PDB entry 9D3I | electron microscopy, 3.11 A resolution | chains G and P of the 10 polymer chains in the assembly

== Chain G ==
Molecule: Probable proteasome subunit alpha type-7
From: Saccharomyces cerevisiae
UniProt: P21242 (PSA7_YEAST); numbering as in UniProt (aligned over 1-288)
Amino-acid sequence (288 residues; each row starts with the number of its first residue):
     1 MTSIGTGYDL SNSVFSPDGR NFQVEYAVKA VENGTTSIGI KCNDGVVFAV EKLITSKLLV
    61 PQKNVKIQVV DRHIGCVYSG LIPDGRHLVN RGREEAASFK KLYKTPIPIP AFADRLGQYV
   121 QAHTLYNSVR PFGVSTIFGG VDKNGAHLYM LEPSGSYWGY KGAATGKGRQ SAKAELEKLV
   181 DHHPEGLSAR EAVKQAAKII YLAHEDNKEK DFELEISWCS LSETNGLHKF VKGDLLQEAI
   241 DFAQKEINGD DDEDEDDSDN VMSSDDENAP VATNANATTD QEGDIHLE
Disordered / not traced: 1-13, 249-288
Curated features (UniProtKB/Swiss-Prot):
  - modified residue: T2 (N-acetylthreonine)

== Chain P ==
Molecule: Proteasome maturation factor UMP1
From: Saccharomyces cerevisiae
UniProt: P38293 (UMP1_YEAST); residue numbers follow UniProt; this construct covers 1-148
Amino-acid sequence (200 residues; numbered 1 to 200; the number before each row is that of its first residue):
     1 MNIVPQDTFK SQVSTDQDKS VLSSAVPSLP DTLRQQEGGA VPLSTQLNDR HPLESTLKNW
    61 ETTQRQRQME QYRQIFGIAE PMKRTMEMEI VNRTDFNPLS TNGSIHRDIL LNKECSIDWE
   121 DVYPGTGLQA STMVGDDVHS KIEKQLGIGR RIPGLINPWK RRWKKNFIAV SAANRFKKIS
   181 SSGALDYDIP TTASENLYFQ
Disordered / not traced: 1-48, 126-136, 147-200
Differences from the reference sequence: expression tag (149-200)

== Interface between chain G and chain P ==
Residue-residue contacts (20; chain G residue first):
  R91(G) - I78(P)
  E95(G) - I78(P)
  S98(G) - R73(P)
  L102(G) - Q74(P)
  Y103(G) - Q74(P)  hydrogen bond (side chain-backbone)
  Y103(G) - I75(P)
  R115(G) - Q74(P)  hydrogen bond (side chain-backbone)
  R115(G) - I75(P)  hydrogen bond (side chain-backbone)
  R115(G) - F76(P)
  R115(G) - G77(P)
  Q118(G) - A79(P)
  Q118(G) - K83(P)  hydrogen bond
  Y119(G) - A79(P)
  A122(G) - M82(P)  hydrophobic
  A122(G) - K83(P)
  Y126(G) - K83(P)
  Y126(G) - M86(P)  hydrophobic
  Y126(G) - E87(P)
  S128(G) - M86(P)
  V129(G) - M86(P)  hydrophobic
Interface residues without a listed pair, chain G (15 interface residues in all): Q121, H123, L125
Interface residues without a listed pair, chain P (14 interface residues in all): E80, I90, R93

== In short ==
Chain G and chain P form an interface of 15 and 14 residues respectively; the contacts include 4 hydrogen
bonds. Among the polar pairs are Y103(G)-Q74(P), R115(G)-Q74(P) and R115(G)-I75(P).
Here chain G is Probable proteasome subunit alpha type-7 and chain P is Proteasome maturation factor UMP1,
both from Saccharomyces cerevisiae. Entry 9D3I (Proteasome core particle assembly intermediate
5-alpha/4-beta/Ump1 purified from Saccharomyces cerevisiae) was determined by electron microscopy.
